Entry 1SLG (X-ray diffraction, 1.76 A resolution); this record covers chains B and D of the 4 polymer chains in the assembly.

== Chain B (and D) ==
Protein: Streptavidin
Organism: Streptomyces avidinii
Notes: chain D of this document is another copy of the same molecule, construct and numbering; everything in this record applies to it too
UniProt: P22629 (SAV_STRAV); residues 1-135 here correspond to UniProt positions 25-159 (UniProt number = residue number + 24)
Sequence (135 residues; row label = number of the first residue in the row):
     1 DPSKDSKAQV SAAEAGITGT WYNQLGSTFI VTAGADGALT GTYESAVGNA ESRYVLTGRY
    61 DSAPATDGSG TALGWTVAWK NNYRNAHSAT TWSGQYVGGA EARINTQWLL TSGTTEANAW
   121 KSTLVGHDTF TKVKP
Disordered / not traced: 1-12 (chain D: 1-12, 134-135)

== Interface between chain B and chain D ==
Pairs across the interface - 85 pairs, chain B then chain D:
  Val55(B) with Arg59(D)
  Thr57(B) with Thr57(D), hydrogen bond; Gly58(D); Arg59(D)
  Gly58(B) with Thr57(D)
  Arg59(B) with Thr57(D); Thr76(D); Ala78(D)
  Tyr60(B) with Ala78(D)
  Asp61(B) with Lys80(D); Asn85(D), hydrogen bond; His87(D), salt bridge
  Ser62(B) with Lys80(D)
  Ala63(B) with Lys80(D); Asn85(D), hydrogen bond (backbone-side chain); His87(D)
  Pro64(B) with His87(D)
  Ala65(B) with His87(D), hydrogen bond (backbone-side chain)
  Gly68(B) with Thr114(D); Thr115(D)
  Ser69(B) with Gly113(D); Thr114(D)
  Gly70(B) with Gly113(D); Thr114(D), hydrogen bond (backbone-backbone)
  Ala72(B) with Ser88(D); Ala89(D); Thr111(D); Gly113(D)
  Leu73(B) with Ala89(D)
  Gly74(B) with Thr76(D); Thr91(D)
  Trp75(B) with Thr76(D)
  Thr76(B) with Arg59(D); Gly74(D); Trp75(D); Thr76(D)
  Ala78(B) with Arg59(D); Tyr60(D)
  Lys80(B) with Ser62(D); Ala63(D)
  Asn85(B) with Asp61(D), hydrogen bond; Ala63(D), hydrogen bond (side chain-backbone)
  His87(B) with Asp61(D), salt bridge; Ala63(D); Pro64(D); Ala65(D)
  Ser88(B) with Ala72(D)
  Ala89(B) with Ala72(D); Leu73(D); Ser93(D)
  Thr91(B) with Gly74(D); Thr91(D), hydrogen bond; Trp92(D); Ser93(D)
  Trp92(B) with Thr91(D)
  Ser93(B) with Ala89(D); Thr91(D); Leu109(D), hydrogen bond (side chain-backbone); Thr111(D), hydrogen bond
  Gly94(B) with Thr111(D)
  Gln95(B) with Ser112(D); Gly113(D); Thr114(D), hydrogen bond; Ser122(D)
  Val97(B) with Glu116(D)
  Gln107(B) with Leu109(D); Thr123(D)
  Trp108(B) with Leu109(D)
  Leu109(B) with Ser93(D), hydrogen bond (backbone-side chain); Gln107(D); Trp108(D); Leu109(D), hydrophobic
  Thr111(B) with Ala72(D); Ser93(D), hydrogen bond; Gly94(D)
  Ser112(B) with Gln95(D)
  Gly113(B) with Ser69(D); Gly70(D); Gln95(D)
  Thr114(B) with Ser69(D); Gly70(D), hydrogen bond (backbone-backbone); Gln95(D), hydrogen bond
  Thr115(B) with Ser69(D)
  Ser122(B) with Gln95(D)
  Thr123(B) with Gln107(D)
Also at the interface, not in a pair above, chain B (43 interface residues in all): Val77, Leu110, Ala119
Also at the interface, not in a pair above, chain D (41 interface residues in all): Val55, Gly68, Leu110

== Summary ==
43 residues of chain B face 41 of chain D across their interface, with 15 hydrogen bonds and 2 salt bridges.
Polar pairs include Asp61(B)-His87(D), Thr57(B)-Thr57(D) and Asp61(B)-Asn85(D).
Both chains are Streptavidin (Streptomyces avidinii). Entry 1SLG (Streptavidin, ph 5.6, bound to peptide
fchpqnt) was determined by X-ray diffraction (same publication as 1SLD, 1SLE and 1SLF).
